5O8F - chains A and B of the 10 polymer chains in the assembly; structure by X-ray diffraction, 3.20 A resolution.

# Chain A (and B)
Name: Gamma-aminobutyric acid receptor subunit beta-3, Gamma-aminobutyric acid receptor subunit alpha-5
Source organism: Homo sapiens
Notes: chain B of this document is another copy of the same molecule, construct and numbering; everything in this record applies to it too
UniProt: chimeric construct of P28472, P31644: residues 1-229 from P28472 (GBRB3_HUMAN) positions 26-246 (offset varies); residues 230-315 from P31644 positions 261-346 (UniProt number = residue number + 31); residues 393-431 from P31644 positions 424-462 (UniProt number = residue number + 31)
Chain sequence (367 residues; row label = number of the first residue in the row; note: 78 numbers in that range are skipped by the numbering (no residue carries them; nothing is unmodelled there); numbers below 1 keep their minus sign (Glu-2 is residue -2)):
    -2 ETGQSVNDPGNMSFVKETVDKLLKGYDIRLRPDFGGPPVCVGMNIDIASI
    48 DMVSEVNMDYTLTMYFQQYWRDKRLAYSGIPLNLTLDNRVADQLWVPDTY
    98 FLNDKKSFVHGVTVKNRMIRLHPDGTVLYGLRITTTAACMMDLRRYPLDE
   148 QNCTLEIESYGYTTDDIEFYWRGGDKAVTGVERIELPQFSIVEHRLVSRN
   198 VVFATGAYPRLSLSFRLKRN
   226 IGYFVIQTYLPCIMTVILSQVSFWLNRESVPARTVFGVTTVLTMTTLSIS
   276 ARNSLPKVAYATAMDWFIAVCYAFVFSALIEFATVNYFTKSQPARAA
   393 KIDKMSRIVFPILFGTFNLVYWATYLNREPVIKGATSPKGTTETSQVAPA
Not modelled in the structure: -2 to 8, 419-442
Construct notes: expression tag (-2 to 0, 432-442); linker (316-322); conflict Ile404 (Val435 in P31644)
Curated features (UniProtKB/Swiss-Prot):
  - binding site (benzamidine): Asp95 to Tyr97, Glu155 to Tyr157, Phe200
  - binding site (4-aminobutanoate): Tyr97, Glu155, Tyr157, Thr202
  - binding site (histamine): Tyr97, Ser156, Tyr157, Thr202
  - glycosylation (N-linked (GlcNAc...) asparagine): Asn8, Asn80, Asn149
Disulfide bonds: Cys136-Cys150
Covalently attached groups: N-acetylglucosamine (NAG) linked to Asn80; glycan linked to Asn149
Ligand contacts:
  - Pregnanolone (P9N), molecule 1: Ile242, Gln245, Val246, Trp249, Pro403
  - Pregnanolone (P9N), molecule 2: Ile305, Ala308, Thr309, Tyr312
Reported in the primary citation:
  - binding site for Pregnanolone: Ile242, Gln245, Val246, Trp249, Ile305, Thr309
  - mutagenesis - Q245L (EC50 > 30 uM), Q245W (EC50 > 30 uM): decreased binding to Pregnanolone
  - conformationally variable residues (helix shift, loop rearrangement, side-chain flip): Gln245, Val246, Trp249, Leu250 to Val255, Pro256
  - post-translational modification sites: Asn149
  - mutagenesis - V246A/T287K, W249L/T287K: decreased signaling in response to Pregnanolone

# Chain A / chain B interface
Residue-residue contacts (93; chain A residue first):
  Gly22(A) with Lys13(B)
  Asp24(A) with Lys13(B)
  Ile25(A) with Asp84(B); Arg86(B)
  Arg26(A) with Val16(B); Asp17(B), salt bridge; Leu20(B); Leu83(B); Asp84(B), hydrogen bond (backbone-backbone); Val87(B); Gln90(B), hydrogen bond
  Leu27(A) with Met9(B); Val12(B), hydrophobic
  Arg28(A) with Met9(B)
  Phe31(A) with Val12(B), hydrophobic; Leu81(B), hydrophobic; Thr82(B)
  Arg71(A) with Met9(B)
  Ala88(A) with Arg86(B)
  Asp89(A) with Arg86(B), hydrogen bond (backbone-side chain)
  Leu91(A) with Arg86(B), hydrogen bond (backbone-side chain)
  Trp92(A) with Asp84(B)
  Val93(A) with Arg86(B); Val111(B), hydrophobic
  Pro94(A) with Thr110(B); Val111(B)
  Thr96(A) with Val109(B); Thr110(B), hydrogen bond (backbone-side chain); Val111(B)
  Tyr97(A) with Tyr62(B), hydrogen bond; Val109(B); Asn113(B); Arg129(B)
  Phe98(A) with Val109(B), hydrophobic; Arg129(B), hydrogen bond (backbone-side chain)
  Leu99(A) with Tyr62(B); Arg129(B), hydrogen bond (backbone-side chain)
  Asp101(A) with His107(B), salt bridge; Arg129(B), salt bridge
  Lys102(A) with Phe105(B); His107(B)
  Lys103(A) with Phe105(B)
  Ser104(A) with Val109(B)
  Phe105(A) with Val109(B)
  Leu128(A) with Thr110(B)
  Ile130(A) with Val109(B), hydrophobic; Thr110(B)
  Met137(A) with Glu182(B)
  Tyr157(A) with Tyr62(B), hydrophobic; Asn113(B); Arg114(B); Met115(B); Gly127(B); Leu128(B), hydrogen bond (side chain-backbone); Arg129(B), hydrogen bond (side chain-backbone)
  Gly158(A) with Thr82(B); Met115(B); Arg117(B), hydrogen bond (backbone-side chain)
  Tyr159(A) with Thr82(B); Leu83(B); Asp84(B)
  Thr160(A) with Arg117(B)
  Asp163(A) with Thr82(B), hydrogen bond
  Phe200(A) with Asp43(B)
  Thr202(A) with Arg117(B), hydrogen bond (backbone-side chain)
  Tyr205(A) with Arg117(B), hydrogen bond
  Val255(A) with Ser254(B); Ala257(B), hydrophobic
  Thr259(A) with Ala257(B); Phe261(B)
  Val263(A) with Phe261(B), hydrophobic; Thr264(B)
  Val266(A) with Leu243(B), hydrophobic
  Leu267(A) with Thr268(B)
  Ile274(A) with Gln232(B), hydrogen bond (backbone-side chain)
  Arg277(A) with Ile231(B); Gln232(B)
  Asn278(A) with Gln232(B), hydrogen bond
  Lys282(A) with Pro184(B); Gln185(B); Tyr228(B)
  Val283(A) with Pro184(B), hydrophobic; Tyr228(B)
  Ala284(A) with Pro184(B); Asn217(B); Gly227(B)
  Tyr297(A) with Met239(B)
  Phe301(A) with Ile242(B), hydrophobic; Leu243(B), hydrophobic
  Leu304(A) with Leu243(B), hydrophobic
  Ala308(A) with Val246(B), hydrophobic
  Asn311(A) with Leu250(B)
  Tyr312(A) with Arg399(B)
Interface residues without a listed pair, chain A (60 interface residues in all): Tyr23, Asp30, Phe63, Gln65, Asp95, Val106, Pro256, Tyr285, Asp290
Interface residues without a listed pair, chain B (52 interface residues in all): Asp48, Pro236, Trp249, Asn251, Val260, Leu272

# In short
60 residues of chain A face 52 of chain B across their interface, with 16 hydrogen bonds and 3 salt bridges.
Polar contacts include Arg26(A)-Asp17(B), Asp101(A)-His107(B) and Asp101(A)-Arg129(B). From the paper: a
binding site for Pregnanolone at Ile242(A), Gln245(A) and Val246(A) among others; Q245L and Q245W of chain A
reduce binding to Pregnanolone; 4 substitutions were tested in all.
Chain A and chain B are both Gamma-aminobutyric acid receptor subunit beta-3, Gamma-aminobutyric acid receptor
subunit alpha-5 (Homo sapiens); the structure, Structure of a chimaeric beta3-alpha5 GABAA receptor in complex
with nanobody Nb25 and pregnanolone, was determined by X-ray diffraction (same publication as 5OJM).
